2WCB - chains A and B; structure by X-ray diffraction, 1.73 A resolution.

== Chain A (and B) ==
Protein: Protein S100-A12
From: Homo sapiens
Notes: chain B of this document is another copy of the same molecule, construct and numbering; everything in this record applies to it too
UniProtKB: P80511 (S10AC_HUMAN); residues 1-91 here correspond to UniProt positions 2-92 (UniProt number = residue number + 1)
Amino-acid sequence (95 residues; row label = number of the first residue in the row; numbers below 1 keep their minus sign (Met-3 is residue -3)):
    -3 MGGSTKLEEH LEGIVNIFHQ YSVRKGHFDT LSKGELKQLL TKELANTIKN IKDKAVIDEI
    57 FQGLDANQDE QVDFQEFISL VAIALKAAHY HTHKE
Disordered / not traced: -3 to -1 (chain B: -3 to -1, 91)
Differences from the reference sequence: expression tag (-3 to 0)
Curated features (UniProtKB/Swiss-Prot):
  - region: Thr37 to Val52 (Hinge domain)
  - binding site (Cu cation): His15, Asp25, His85, His89
  - binding site (Zn(2+)): His15, Asp25, His85, His89
  - binding site (Ca(2+)): Ser18, Lys21, His23, Thr26, Glu31, Asp61, Asn63, Asp65, Gln67, Glu72
Metal / ion sites: Zn2+ site 1: His15, Asp25 (shared with His85(B), His89(B) of chain B); Na+: Ser18, Lys21, His23, Thr26; Zn2+ site 2: His85, His89 (shared with His15(B), Asp25(B) of chain B)

== Chain A / chain B interface ==
Contacting residue pairs (67):
  Ser0(A) with Asn42(B), hydrogen bond
  Thr1(A) with Lys38(B); Glu39(B), hydrogen bond (side chain-backbone)
  Lys2(A) with Ile13(B)
  Leu3(A) with Ile13(B); Glu39(B); Leu40(B), hydrophobic
  Glu4(A) with Glu39(B); Leu40(B); Ala41(B); Asn42(B), hydrogen bond (side chain-backbone); Thr43(B), hydrogen bond (side chain-backbone)
  His6(A) with His6(B), hydrogen bond; Gly9(B); Ile10(B); Ile13(B)
  Leu7(A) with Ala80(B), hydrophobic; Leu81(B)
  Glu8(A) with Thr88(B)
  Gly9(A) with His6(B)
  Ile10(A) with His6(B); Ile10(B), hydrophobic; Leu81(B), hydrophobic
  Val11(A) with His85(B); Thr88(B)
  Ile13(A) with Lys2(B); Leu3(B); His6(B)
  His15(A) with His85(B), hydrogen bond; Thr88(B); His89(B)
  Phe24(A) with His89(B)
  Asp25(A) with His85(B), salt bridge; His89(B), salt bridge
  Lys38(A) with Thr1(B)
  Glu39(A) with Thr1(B), hydrogen bond (backbone-side chain); Leu3(B); Glu4(B)
  Leu40(A) with Leu3(B), hydrophobic; Glu4(B); Leu7(B), hydrophobic
  Ala41(A) with Glu4(B), hydrogen bond (backbone-side chain)
  Asn42(A) with Ser0(B); Glu4(B), hydrogen bond (backbone-side chain)
  Thr43(A) with Glu4(B), hydrogen bond (backbone-side chain)
  Phe70(A) with Leu81(B); His85(B)
  Gln71(A) with Lys82(B)
  Ile74(A) with Ala78(B), hydrophobic; Lys82(B)
  Val77(A) with Leu81(B), hydrophobic
  Ala78(A) with Ile74(B), hydrophobic
  Ala80(A) with Leu7(B), hydrophobic
  Leu81(A) with Leu7(B); Ile10(B), hydrophobic; Phe70(B); Val77(B), hydrophobic
  Lys82(A) with Gln71(B); Ile74(B)
  His85(A) with Val11(B); His15(B), hydrogen bond; Asp25(B), salt bridge; Phe70(B)
  Thr88(A) with Val11(B); His15(B)
  His89(A) with His15(B), hydrogen bond; Asp25(B), salt bridge
Other interface residues (no listed pair), chain A (35 interface residues in all): Glu5, Leu35, Ala84
Other interface residues (no listed pair), chain B (33 interface residues in all): Glu5, Phe24, Ala84

== In short ==
35 residues of chain A and 33 residues of chain B are in contact, with 12 hydrogen bonds and 4 salt bridges.
Polar pairs include Asp25(A)-His85(B), Asp25(A)-His89(B) and Ser0(A)-Asn42(B).
Both chains are Protein S100-A12 (Homo sapiens). Entry 2WCB (S100A12 complex with zinc in the absence of
calcium) was determined by X-ray diffraction, deposited together with 2WC8, 2WCE and 2WCF.
